Entry 3Q03 (X-ray diffraction, 2.64 A resolution); this record covers chain A.

# Chain A
Molecule: Plasminogen activator inhibitor 1
From: Homo sapiens
UniProtKB: P05121 (PAI1_HUMAN); residues 1-379 here correspond to UniProt positions 24-402 (UniProt number = residue number + 23)
Amino-acid sequence (379 residues; each row starts with the number of its first residue):
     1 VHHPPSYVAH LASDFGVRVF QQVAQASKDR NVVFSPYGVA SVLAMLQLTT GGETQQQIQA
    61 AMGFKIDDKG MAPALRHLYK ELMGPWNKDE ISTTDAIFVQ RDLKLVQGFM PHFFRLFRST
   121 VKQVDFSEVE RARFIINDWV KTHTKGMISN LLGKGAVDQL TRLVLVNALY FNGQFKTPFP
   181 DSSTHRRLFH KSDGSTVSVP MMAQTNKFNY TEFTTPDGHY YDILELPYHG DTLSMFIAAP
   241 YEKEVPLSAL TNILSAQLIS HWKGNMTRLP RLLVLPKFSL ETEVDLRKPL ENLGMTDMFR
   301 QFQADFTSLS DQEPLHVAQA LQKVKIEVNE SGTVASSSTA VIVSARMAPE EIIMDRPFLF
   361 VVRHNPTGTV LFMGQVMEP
Not modelled in the structure: 1-3, 332-347
Differences from the reference sequence: engineered mutation Phe175 (Trp198 in P05121)
Ion coordination: Zn2+: His261 (shared with 1 residue of chain B)
Curated features (UniProtKB/Swiss-Prot):
  - site: Arg346, Met347 (Reactive bond)
  - glycosylation (N-linked (GlcNAc...) asparagine): Asn209, Asn265, Asn329
Reported in the primary citation:
  - Zn2+ coordination: Glu212
  - mutagenesis - W175F (50.8 +/- 0.4 degC): unchanged stability
  - mutagenesis - W175F (199 min): increased stability in response to 150 mm NaCl
  - mutagenesis - N150H/K154T/Q319L/M354I (70-fold): increased stability (citing earlier work)

# Overview
From the paper: W175F increases stability in response to 150 mm NaCl; Zn2+ coordination by Glu212.
Chain A is Plasminogen activator inhibitor 1 (Homo sapiens); the structure, Crystal structure of plasminogen
activator inhibitor-1 in a metastable active conformation, was determined by X-ray diffraction together with
3Q02 from the same study.
